8APM - chains E and D of the 8 polymer chains in the assembly; structure by electron microscopy, 6.60 A resolution (low resolution: residue-level contacts below are approximate; hydrogen-bond / salt-bridge calls are withheld).

[Chain E (and D)]
Molecule: Primase D5
Organism: Vaccinia virus Copenhagen
Notes: EC 3.6.4.-; engineered mutation(s): L221A, D222M; chain D of this document is another copy of the same molecule, construct and numbering; everything in this record applies to it too
UniProt: P21010 (D5_VACCC); residues 323-785 here = UniProt positions 323-785
Amino-acid sequence (465 residues; each row starts with the number of its first residue):
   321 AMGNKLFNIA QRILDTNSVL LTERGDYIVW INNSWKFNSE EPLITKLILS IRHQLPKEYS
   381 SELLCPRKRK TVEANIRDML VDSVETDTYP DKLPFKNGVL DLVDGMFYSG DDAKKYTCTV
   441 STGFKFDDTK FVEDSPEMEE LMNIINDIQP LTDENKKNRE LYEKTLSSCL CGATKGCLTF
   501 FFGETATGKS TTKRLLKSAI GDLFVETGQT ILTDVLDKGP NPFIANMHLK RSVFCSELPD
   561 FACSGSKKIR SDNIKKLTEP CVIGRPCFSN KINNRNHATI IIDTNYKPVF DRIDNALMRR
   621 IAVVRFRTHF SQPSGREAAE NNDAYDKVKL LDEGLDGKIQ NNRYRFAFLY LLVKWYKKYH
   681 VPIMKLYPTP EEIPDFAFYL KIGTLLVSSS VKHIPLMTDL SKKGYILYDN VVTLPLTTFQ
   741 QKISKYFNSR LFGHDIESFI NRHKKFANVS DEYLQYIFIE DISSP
Unresolved in the structure: 632-644, 783-785
Differences from the reference sequence: expression tag (321-322)
What the authors report for this chain:
  - binding site for the 30-nt DNA strand: Ala321, Met322, Arg387 to Lys390 (proposed by the authors, not directly observed)
  - mutagenesis - P682S: decreased expression (citing earlier work)

[Chain E / chain D interface]
Contacting residue pairs - 36 pairs, chain E then chain D:
  Ala321(E) - Lys388(D)
  Met322(E) - Cys385(D)
  Asn324(E) - Leu384(D)
  Tyr347(E) - Lys366(D)
  Thr391(E) - Pro386(D)
  Asn395(E) - Pro386(D)
  Asn395(E) - Arg389(D)
  Arg397(E) - Lys366(D)
  Asp398(E) - Thr365(D)
  Asp398(E) - Lys366(D)
  Asp398(E) - Arg389(D)
  Leu400(E) - Lys366(D)
  Val401(E) - Lys356(D)
  Asp537(E) - Phe543(D)
  Asp572(E) - Glu557(D)
  Lys575(E) - Glu557(D)
  Lys576(E) - Glu557(D)
  Ile583(E) - Glu526(D)
  Arg585(E) - Cys587(D)
  Ile592(E) - Asn546(D)
  Arg612(E) - Gln529(D)
  Arg612(E) - Glu557(D)
  Arg612(E) - Leu558(D)
  Arg612(E) - Pro559(D)
  Asp614(E) - Thr505(D)
  Ser708(E) - Glu504(D)
  Ser708(E) - Tyr645(D)
  Ser709(E) - Tyr645(D)
  Ser710(E) - Tyr645(D)
  Val711(E) - Tyr645(D)
  Asn761(E) - Cys563(D)
  Arg762(E) - Asp560(D)
  Asn768(E) - Asn748(D)
  Asn768(E) - Leu751(D)
  Val769(E) - Asn748(D)
  Val769(E) - Arg750(D)
Also at the interface, not in a pair above, chain E (35 interface residues in all): Phe327, Phe588, Asn615, Ala616, Arg619, Lys712, Phe766, Ala767
Also at the interface, not in a pair above, chain D (34 interface residues in all): Ile351, Asn352, Leu369, Thr530, Phe588, His629, Asp646, Lys647, Val648, Leu651

[In short]
35 residues of chain E face 34 of chain D across their interface. From the paper: a binding site for the 30-nt
DNA strand at Ala321(E), Met322(E) and Arg387(E); P682S of chain E reduces expression.
Both chains are Primase D5 (Vaccinia virus Copenhagen). Entry 8APM (Vaccinia virus DNA helicase D5 residues
323-785 hexamer with bound DNA processed in C1) was determined by electron microscopy, deposited together with
8APL.
